8IMM - chains R and S of the 41 polymer chains in the assembly; structure by electron microscopy, 2.76 A resolution.

[Chain R (and S)]
Protein: CpcA
From: Anthocerotibacter panamensis
Notes: chain S of this document is another copy of the same molecule, construct and numbering; everything in this record applies to it too
Chain sequence (163 residues; row label = number of the first residue in the row):
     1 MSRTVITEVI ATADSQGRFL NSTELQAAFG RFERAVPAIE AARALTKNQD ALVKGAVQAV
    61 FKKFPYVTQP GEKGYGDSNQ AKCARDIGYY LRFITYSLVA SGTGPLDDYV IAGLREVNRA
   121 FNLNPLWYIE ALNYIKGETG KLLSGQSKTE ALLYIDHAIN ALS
Not modelled in the structure: 1
Small-molecule neighbours:
  - phycocyanobilin (CYC), molecule 1: Leu25, Gln26, Phe29
  - phycocyanobilin (CYC), molecule 2: Arg34, Gln146, Thr149, Glu150, Leu153
  - phycocyanobilin (CYC), molecule 3: Val60, Phe61, Val67, Lys73, Gly74, Asn79, Gln80, Lys82, Cys83, Arg85, Asp86, Tyr89, Tyr90, Phe93, Tyr109, Val110, Val117, Phe121, Leu123, Trp127, Tyr128

[How chain R and chain S interact]
Pairs across the interface - 39 pairs, chain R then chain S:
  Arg3(R) - Gln16(S)  hydrogen bond
  Arg3(R) - Arg18(S)
  Arg3(R) - Asn21(S)
  Arg3(R) - Thr23(S)
  Val5(R) - Thr23(S)
  Glu8(R) - Arg18(S)  salt bridge
  Glu8(R) - Thr23(S)  hydrogen bond
  Thr12(R) - Arg3(S)
  Gln16(R) - Arg3(S)  hydrogen bond
  Arg18(R) - Arg3(S)
  Arg18(R) - Glu8(S)  salt bridge
  Asn21(R) - Thr103(S)
  Ser22(R) - Tyr154(S)  hydrogen bond
  Thr23(R) - Thr4(S)
  Thr23(R) - Val5(S)
  Thr23(R) - Glu8(S)
  Thr23(R) - Gly102(S)
  Thr23(R) - Thr103(S)  hydrogen bond (side chain-backbone)
  Glu24(R) - Glu8(S)
  Gln26(R) - Gly30(S)
  Gln26(R) - Arg34(S)
  Gln26(R) - Ser101(S)  hydrogen bond
  Ala27(R) - Ala27(S)  hydrophobic
  Phe29(R) - Glu33(S)
  Phe29(R) - Arg34(S)
  Gly30(R) - Gln26(S)
  Gly30(R) - Gly30(S)
  Arg31(R) - Gln26(S)
  Glu33(R) - Glu33(S)
  Arg34(R) - Phe29(S)
  Ser101(R) - Thr23(S)
  Ser101(R) - Gln26(S)
  Gly102(R) - Thr23(S)
  Thr103(R) - Asn21(S)  hydrogen bond
  Thr103(R) - Thr23(S)
  Glu150(R) - Gln26(S)  hydrogen bond
  Leu153(R) - Ser22(S)
  Tyr154(R) - Ser22(S)
  Tyr154(R) - Gln26(S)  hydrogen bond
Interface residues without a listed pair, chain R (24 interface residues in all): Thr4
Interface residues without a listed pair, chain S (23 interface residues in all): Thr12, Glu24, Arg31, Glu150

[Summary]
24 residues of chain R and 23 residues of chain S are in contact; the contacts include 9 hydrogen bonds and 2
salt bridges. Polar contacts include Glu8(R)-Arg18(S), Arg3(R)-Gln16(S) and Glu8(R)-Thr23(S). Bound to chain
R: 3 copies of phycocyanobilin.
Chain R and chain S are both CpcA (Anthocerotibacter panamensis); the structure, Rs2'I-Rs2'II, Rs1'I-Rs1'II,
Rb'I-Rb'II cylinder in cyanobacterial phycobilisome from Anthocerotibacter panamensis (Cluster E), was
determined by electron microscopy, deposited together with 8IMI, 8IMJ, 8IMK, 8IML, 8IMN and 8IMO.
